8Y31 - chains A and B of the 3 polymer chains in the assembly; structure by X-ray diffraction, 2.68 A resolution.

[Chain A]
Molecule: QX006N-Fab-LC
Organism: Homo sapiens
Notes: antibody fragment or engineered binder
Sequence (216 residues; row label = number of the first residue in the row):
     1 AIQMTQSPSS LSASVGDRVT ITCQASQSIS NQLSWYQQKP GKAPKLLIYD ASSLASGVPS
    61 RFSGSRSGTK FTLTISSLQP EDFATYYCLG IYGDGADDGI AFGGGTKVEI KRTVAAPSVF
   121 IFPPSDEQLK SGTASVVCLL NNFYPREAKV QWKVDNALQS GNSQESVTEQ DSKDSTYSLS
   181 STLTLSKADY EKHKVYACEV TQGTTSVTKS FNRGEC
Disordered / not traced: 216
Cystine bridges: Cys23-Cys88, Cys138-Cys198

[Chain B]
Molecule: QX006N-Fab-HC
Organism: Homo sapiens
Notes: antibody fragment or engineered binder
Sequence (230 residues; numbered 1 to 230; the number before each row is that of its first residue):
     1 EVQLVESGGG LVQPGGSLRL SCAASGFSLS SYYMTWVRQA PGKGLEWVSV INVYGGTYYA
    61 SWAKGRFTIS RDNSKNTLYL QMNSLRAEDT AVYYCAREDV AVYMAIDLWG QGTLVTVSSA
   121 STKGPSVFPL APSSKSTSGG TAALGCLVKD YFPEPVTVSW NSGALTSGVH TFPAVLQSSG
   181 LYSLSSVVTV PSSSLGTQTY ICNVNHKPSN TKVDKKVEPK SCGGHHHHHH
Disordered / not traced: 222-230
Cystine bridges: Cys22-Cys95, Cys146-Cys202

[How chain A and chain B interact]
Contacting residue pairs (75):
  Gln32(A) with Met104(B)
  Ser34(A) with Ala105(B)
  Tyr36(A) with Ala105(B); Ile106(B), hydrogen bond (side chain-backbone)
  Gln38(A) with Gln39(B), hydrogen bond; Tyr94(B)
  Lys42(A) with Tyr94(B)
  Ala43(A) with Tyr94(B), hydrophobic; Trp109(B), hydrophobic; Gly110(B)
  Pro44(A) with Leu45(B), hydrophobic; Trp109(B), hydrogen bond (backbone-side chain)
  Leu46(A) with Ile106(B)
  Tyr49(A) with Tyr103(B), hydrophobic
  Asp50(A) with Val102(B); Tyr103(B)
  Tyr87(A) with Gln39(B), hydrogen bond; Lys43(B); Gly44(B); Leu45(B)
  Ile91(A) with Glu98(B); Met104(B)
  Gly93(A) with Met104(B)
  Asp94(A) with Tyr33(B), hydrogen bond
  Gly95(A) with Val50(B)
  Ala96(A) with Tyr58(B), hydrophobic
  Asp97(A) with Tyr58(B); Tyr59(B), hydrogen bond (side chain-backbone); Lys64(B), salt bridge
  Asp98(A) with Trp47(B); Tyr59(B), hydrogen bond (backbone-backbone); Ala60(B); Ser61(B), hydrogen bond
  Ile100(A) with Trp47(B)
  Phe102(A) with Val37(B), hydrophobic; Leu45(B); Trp47(B); Trp109(B), hydrophobic
  Phe120(A) with Ser136(B); Thr141(B); Ala143(B), hydrophobic
  Ile121(A) with Lys135(B); Ser136(B)
  Phe122(A) with Leu130(B), hydrophobic; Ala131(B); Ser136(B); Ala143(B); Leu144(B)
  Ser125(A) with Phe128(B); Pro129(B)
  Glu127(A) with Pro129(B); Lys215(B), salt bridge
  Gln128(A) with Phe128(B); Lys149(B)
  Ser135(A) with Leu147(B)
  Val137(A) with Leu130(B), hydrophobic
  Leu139(A) with Phe172(B), hydrophobic; Val187(B), hydrophobic
  Asn141(A) with His170(B), hydrogen bond; Thr189(B)
  Asn142(A) with His170(B)
  Gln164(A) with Val175(B); Leu176(B), hydrogen bond (side chain-backbone); Gln177(B)
  Ser166(A) with Phe172(B); Pro173(B), hydrogen bond (side chain-backbone)
  Val167(A) with Pro173(B)
  Thr168(A) with Phe172(B)
  Ser178(A) with His170(B), hydrogen bond; Phe172(B)
  Leu179(A) with Phe172(B)
  Ser180(A) with Phe172(B)
  Thr184(A) with Lys149(B)
  Lys209(A) with Lys135(B); Ser138(B)
Other interface residues (no listed pair), chain A (46 interface residues in all): Leu89, Gly99, Ser131, Thr133, Thr182, Phe211
Other interface residues (no listed pair), chain B (48 interface residues in all): Glu46, Val127, Thr137, Ala142, Ser185

[In short]
The interface between chain A and chain B involves 46 residues on one side and 48 on the other; the contacts
include 12 hydrogen bonds and 2 salt bridges. Polar contacts include Asp97(A)-Lys64(B), Glu127(A)-Lys215(B)
and Tyr36(A)-Ile106(B).
Here chain A is QX006N-Fab-LC and chain B is QX006N-Fab-HC, both from Homo sapiens. Entry 8Y31 (The crystal
structure of the QX006N-Fab/IFNAR1-SD123 complex) was determined by X-ray diffraction together with 8Y2K from
the same study.
